8JRV - chains R and B of the 6 polymer chains in the assembly; structure by electron microscopy, 3.30 A resolution.

== Chain R ==
Molecule: HA signal peptide, HPC4 purification tag, Glucagon receptor, C-terminal tail of Vasopressin V2 receptor
From: Influenza A virus (strain A/Victoria/3/1975 H3N2)
UniProtKB: chimeric construct of P03435, P04070, P47871, P30518: residues -14 to 1 from P03435 (HEMA_I75A3) positions 1-16 (UniProt number = residue number + 15); residues 5-16 from P04070 positions 205-216 (UniProt number = residue number + 200); residues 27-1342 from P47871 positions 27-432 (offset varies); residues 1343-1371 from P30518 positions 343-371 (UniProt number = residue number - 1000)
Chain sequence (476 residues; numbered -14 to 1371; 910 numbers in that range are skipped by the numbering (no residue carries them; nothing is unmodelled there); the number before each row is that of its first residue; numbers below 1 keep their minus sign (Met-14 is residue -14)):
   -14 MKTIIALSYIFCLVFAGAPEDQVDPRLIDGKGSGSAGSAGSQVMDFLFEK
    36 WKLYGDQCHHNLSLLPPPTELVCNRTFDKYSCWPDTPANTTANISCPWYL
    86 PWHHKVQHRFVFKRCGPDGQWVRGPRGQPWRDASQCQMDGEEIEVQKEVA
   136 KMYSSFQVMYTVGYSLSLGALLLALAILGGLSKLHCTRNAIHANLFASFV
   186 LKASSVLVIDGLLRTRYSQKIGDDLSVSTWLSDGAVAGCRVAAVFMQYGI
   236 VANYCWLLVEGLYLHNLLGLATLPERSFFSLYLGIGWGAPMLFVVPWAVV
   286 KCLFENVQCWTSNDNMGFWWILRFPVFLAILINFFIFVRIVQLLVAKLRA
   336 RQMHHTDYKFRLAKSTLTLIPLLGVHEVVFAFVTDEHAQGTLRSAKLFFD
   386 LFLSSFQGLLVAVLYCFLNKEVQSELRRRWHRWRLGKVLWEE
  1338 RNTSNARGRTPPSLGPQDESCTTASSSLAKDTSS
Not modelled in the structure: -14 to 26, 48-126, 209-212, 368-378, 1338-1355, 1368-1371
Construct notes: linker (2-4, 17-26)
Modified / non-standard residues: Ser1357, Ser1362, Ser1363, Ser1364 (phosphoserine; SEP); Thr1360 (phosphothreonine; TPO)
Disulfides: Cys224-Cys294
UniProt features mapped onto this chain:
  - site: Arg11, Leu12 (Cleavage)
Reported in the primary citation:
  - binding site for glucagon: Arg414
  - mutagenesis - L329A, K332A, R336A, R346A, R413A (112-205-fold), R414A (112-205-fold): decreased binding to Beta-arrestin 1 and single-chain fragment variable 30 (scFv30)
  - mutagenesis - G165W, S167A: unchanged binding to Beta-arrestin 1 and single-chain fragment variable 30 (scFv30)
  - mutagenesis - H416A, L420A, V423A, L424A, W425A: decreased localization to rGFP-CAAX
  - mutagenesis - R413A: decreased localization to endocytosis
  - conformationally variable residues (side-chain flip): Arg308
  - mutagenesis - H416A, L420A, V423A, L424A, W425A: decreased localization to Rluc8-betaarr2
  - mutagenesis - R413A: decreased localization to recruitment at the plasma membrane

== Chain B ==
Molecule: Nanobody 32
From: Escherichia phage EcSzw-2
Notes: antibody fragment or engineered binder
Chain sequence (126 residues; each row starts with the number of its first residue; numbers below 1 keep their minus sign (Met-1 is residue -1)):
    -1 MAQVQLQESGGGLVQAGGSLRLSCVVSGFFFDTVTMAWYRRAPGKHRELV
    49 ASATAGGTTTYADSVKDRFTISRDNAKNTVYLQMNSLKPEDTAVYYCNTF
    99 VRSLSWGQGTQVTVSSHHHHHHEPEA
Not modelled in the structure: -1 to 0, 114-124

== Chain R / chain B interface ==
Pairs across the interface - 7 pairs, chain R then chain B:
  Ser1363(R) - Arg45(B)
  Ser1363(R) - Arg100(B)
  Ser1364(R) - Arg39(B)
  Ser1364(R) - His44(B)
  Ser1364(R) - Arg45(B)
  Leu1365(R) - His44(B)
  Ala1366(R) - His44(B)

== Overview ==
Chain R and chain B each contribute 4 residues to their interface. The paper reports a binding site for
glucagon at Arg414(R); L329A, K332A and R336A of chain R, among others, reduce binding to Beta-arrestin 1 and
single-chain fragment variable 30 (scFv30); 13 substitutions were tested in all.
Here chain R is HA signal peptide, HPC4 purification tag, Glucagon receptor, C-terminal tail of Vasopressin V2
receptor (Influenza A virus (strain A/Victoria/3/1975 H3N2)) and chain B is Nanobody 32 (Escherichia phage
EcSzw-2). Entry 8JRV (Cryo-EM structure of the glucagon receptor bound to glucagon and beta-arrestin 1) was
determined by electron microscopy (same publication as 8JRU).
